PDB entry 6UXR | X-ray diffraction, 1.80 A resolution | chains A and B

Chain A (and B):
Name: Bcl-2 homologous antagonist/killer
Source organism: Homo sapiens
Notes: fragment: Core/dimerisation domain, residues 68-148; chain B of this document is another copy of the same molecule, construct and numbering; everything in this record applies to it too
UniProt: Q16611 (BAK_HUMAN); residue numbers follow UniProt; this construct covers 68-148
Sequence (85 residues; row label = number of the first residue in the row):
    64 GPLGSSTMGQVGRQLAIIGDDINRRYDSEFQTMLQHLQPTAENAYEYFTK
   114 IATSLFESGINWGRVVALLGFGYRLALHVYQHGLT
Unresolved in the structure: 64-68, 147-148 (chain B: 64-66, 148)
Differences from the reference sequence: expression tag (64-67)
Residues lining bound ligands: LysoPC (K6G; [(2R)-2-oxidanyl-3-[oxidanyl-[2-(trimethyl-$l4-azanyl)ethoxy]phosphoryl]oxy-propyl] hexadecanoate): Ile123, Asn124, Trp125, Val128, Val129, Leu132

Interface between chain A and chain B:
Pairs across the interface (82):
  Thr70(A) - Leu100(B)
  Met71(A) - Leu100(B)  hydrophobic
  Met71(A) - Tyr110(B)
  Met71(A) - Lys113(B)
  Met71(A) - Ile114(B)
  Gly72(A) - Ser117(B)  hydrogen bond (backbone-side chain)
  Val74(A) - Met96(B)  hydrophobic
  Val74(A) - Leu100(B)  hydrophobic
  Val74(A) - Ile114(B)  hydrophobic
  Val74(A) - Phe134(B)  hydrophobic
  Gly75(A) - Ile114(B)
  Gly75(A) - Ser117(B)
  Gly75(A) - Leu118(B)
  Arg76(A) - Ser117(B)
  Gln77(A) - Met96(B)
  Leu78(A) - Phe93(B)  hydrophobic
  Leu78(A) - Met96(B)  hydrophobic
  Leu78(A) - Ile114(B)  hydrophobic
  Leu78(A) - Leu118(B)
  Leu78(A) - Phe134(B)  hydrophobic
  Ala79(A) - Leu118(B)
  Ala79(A) - Arg127(B)
  Ile81(A) - Tyr89(B)  hydrophobic
  Ile81(A) - Phe93(B)  hydrophobic
  Gly82(A) - Gly126(B)
  Gly82(A) - Arg127(B)
  Gly82(A) - Ala130(B)
  Asp83(A) - Asn124(B)  hydrogen bond
  Asp83(A) - Arg127(B)  salt bridge
  Asp84(A) - Tyr89(B)  hydrogen bond
  Ile85(A) - Tyr89(B)  hydrophobic
  Ile85(A) - Trp125(B)  hydrophobic
  Asn86(A) - Asn124(B)
  Asn86(A) - Trp125(B)  hydrogen bond
  Asn86(A) - Gly126(B)  hydrogen bond (side chain-backbone)
  Arg88(A) - Arg88(B)
  Arg88(A) - Tyr89(B)
  Tyr89(A) - Ile81(B)  hydrophobic
  Tyr89(A) - Asp84(B)  hydrogen bond
  Tyr89(A) - Ile85(B)  hydrophobic
  Asp90(A) - Trp125(B)  hydrogen bond
  Glu92(A) - Ile81(B)
  Phe93(A) - Leu78(B)  hydrophobic
  Phe93(A) - Ile81(B)  hydrophobic
  Phe93(A) - Trp125(B)  hydrophobic
  Met96(A) - Val74(B)  hydrophobic
  Leu100(A) - Gly67(B)
  Leu100(A) - Thr70(B)
  Leu100(A) - Met71(B)  hydrophobic
  Tyr110(A) - Ser68(B)
  Tyr110(A) - Met71(B)  hydrophobic
  Ile114(A) - Met71(B)
  Ile114(A) - Val74(B)  hydrophobic
  Ile114(A) - Gly75(B)
  Ile114(A) - Leu78(B)  hydrophobic
  Ser117(A) - Met71(B)
  Ser117(A) - Gly72(B)  hydrogen bond (side chain-backbone)
  Ser117(A) - Gly75(B)
  Leu118(A) - Gly75(B)
  Leu118(A) - Leu78(B)
  Leu118(A) - Ala79(B)
  Asn124(A) - Asp83(B)  hydrogen bond
  Asn124(A) - Asn86(B)
  Trp125(A) - Ile85(B)  hydrophobic
  Trp125(A) - Asn86(B)  hydrogen bond
  Trp125(A) - Asp90(B)  hydrogen bond
  Trp125(A) - Phe93(B)  hydrophobic
  Trp125(A) - Gly133(B)
  Trp125(A) - Tyr136(B)  hydrophobic
  Gly126(A) - Gly82(B)
  Gly126(A) - Asn86(B)  hydrogen bond (backbone-side chain)
  Arg127(A) - Ala79(B)
  Arg127(A) - Gly82(B)
  Arg127(A) - Asp83(B)  salt bridge
  Val129(A) - Val129(B)
  Ala130(A) - Leu78(B)
  Ala130(A) - Gly82(B)
  Gly133(A) - Trp125(B)
  Phe134(A) - Val74(B)  hydrophobic
  Phe134(A) - Leu78(B)  hydrophobic
  Tyr136(A) - Trp125(B)  hydrophobic
  Arg137(A) - Trp125(B)
Interface residues without a listed pair, chain A (41 interface residues in all): His99, Lys113, Ser121, Leu131, Leu132
Interface residues without a listed pair, chain B (41 interface residues in all): Arg76, Gln77, Ser121, Leu131, Leu132, Arg137

Overview:
Chain A and chain B each contribute 41 residues to their interface, with 12 hydrogen bonds and 2 salt bridges.
Polar contacts include Asp83(A)-Arg127(B), Gly72(A)-Ser117(B) and Asp83(A)-Asn124(B). Bound to chain A:
LysoPC.
Both chains are Bcl-2 homologous antagonist/killer (Homo sapiens). Entry 6UXR (Crystal structure of BAK core
domain BH3-groove-dimer in complex with LysoPC) was determined by X-ray diffraction together with 6UXM, 6UXN,
6UXO, 6UXP and 6UXQ from the same study.
